PDB entry 4ROC | X-ray diffraction, 1.90 A resolution | chains B and N of the 4 polymer chains in the assembly

== Chain B ==
Protein: TATA-box-binding protein
From: Homo sapiens
UniProtKB: P20226 (TBP_HUMAN); residues 159-339 here = UniProt positions 159-339
Sequence (183 residues; row label = number of the first residue in the row):
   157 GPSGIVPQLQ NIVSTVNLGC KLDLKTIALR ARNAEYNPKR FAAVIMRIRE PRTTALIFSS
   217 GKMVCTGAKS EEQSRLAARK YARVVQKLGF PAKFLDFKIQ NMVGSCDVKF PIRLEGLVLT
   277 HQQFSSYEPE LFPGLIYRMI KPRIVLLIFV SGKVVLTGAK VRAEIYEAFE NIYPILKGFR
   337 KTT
Not modelled in the structure: 335-339
Sequence notes: expression tag (157-158)
Curated features (UniProtKB/Swiss-Prot):
  - binding site (DNA): Asn167, Arg203, Lys218, Asn257, Arg294

== Chain N ==
Molecule: Template strand
Sequence (28 nucleotides; each row starts with the number of its first residue):
     1 ATTGAAGGGC TTAAAATAGG TGTGACAG
Not modelled in the structure: 1

== How chain B and chain N interact ==
Contacting residue pairs - 30 pairs, chain B then chain N:
  Val169(B) - DA15(N)  base contact
  Val169(B) - DA16(N)  base contact
  Thr171(B) - DA16(N)  sugar contact
  Phe197(B) - DA18(N)  base contact
  Leu212(B) - DT17(N)  base contact
  Phe214(B) - DT17(N)  base contact
  Phe214(B) - DA18(N)  sugar contact
  Ser216(B) - DA18(N)  hydrogen bond to the phosphate
  Lys218(B) - DT17(N)  phosphate contact
  Lys218(B) - DA18(N)  phosphate contact
  Val220(B) - DA16(N)  base contact
  Val220(B) - DT17(N)  sugar contact
  Gln256(B) - DA15(N)  sugar contact
  Gln256(B) - DA16(N)  sugar contact
  Asn257(B) - DA14(N)  hydrogen bond to the base
  Asn257(B) - DA15(N)  hydrogen bond to the base
  Val259(B) - DA14(N)  base contact
  Phe288(B) - DT11(N)  base contact
  Phe288(B) - DT12(N)  base contact
  Ile292(B) - DA13(N)  sugar contact
  Arg294(B) - DA13(N)  phosphate contact
  Arg294(B) - DA14(N)  salt bridge to the phosphate
  Val301(B) - DA13(N)  sugar contact
  Val301(B) - DA14(N)  sugar contact
  Leu303(B) - DT12(N)  base contact
  Leu303(B) - DA13(N)  sugar contact
  Thr313(B) - DA13(N)  sugar contact
  Thr313(B) - DA14(N)  hydrogen bond to the base
  Gly314(B) - DA14(N)  phosphate contact
  Lys316(B) - DA15(N)  sugar contact
Also at the interface, not in a pair above, chain B (21 interface residues in all): Leu287, Val311

== In short ==
21 residues of chain B face 8 of chain N across their interface; the contacts include 4 hydrogen bonds and 1
salt bridge. Polar contacts include Asn257(B)-DA14(N), Asn257(B)-DA15(N) and Thr313(B)-DA14(N). Curated
annotation (UniProt) lists 5 DNA-binding residues on chain B.
Chain B is TATA-box-binding protein (Homo sapiens) and chain N is Template strand; the structure, Human
TFIIB-related factor 2 (Brf2) and TBP bound to U6#2 promoter, was determined by X-ray diffraction, deposited
together with 4ROD and 4ROE.
